9KVE - chains G and C of the 7 polymer chains in the assembly; structure by electron microscopy, 2.98 A resolution.

[Chain G]
Protein: The light chain of 4A5
Source organism: Macaca mulatta
Chain sequence (107 residues; row label = number of the first residue in the row):
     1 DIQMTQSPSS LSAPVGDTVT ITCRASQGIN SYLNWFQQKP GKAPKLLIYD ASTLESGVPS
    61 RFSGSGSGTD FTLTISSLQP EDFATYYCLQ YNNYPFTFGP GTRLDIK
Disulfide bonds: C23-C88

[Chain C]
Protein: Spike protein S1
Source organism: Severe acute respiratory syndrome coronavirus 2
Reference sequence: P0DTC2 (SPIKE_SARS2); residue numbers follow UniProt; this construct covers 334-527
Chain sequence (194 residues; each row starts with the number of its first residue):
   334 NLCPFGEVFN ATRFASVYAW NRKRISNCVA DYSVLYNSAS FSTFKCYGVS PTKLNDLCFT
   394 NVYADSFVIR GDEVRQIAPG QTGKIADYNY KLPDDFTGCV IAWNSNNLDS KVGGNYNYLY
   454 RLFRKSNLKP FERDISTEIY QAGSTPCNGV EGFNCYFPLQ SYGFQPTNGV GYQPYRVVVL
   514 SFELLHAPAT VCGP
Curated features (UniProtKB/Swiss-Prot):
  - region: R403 to D405 (Integrin-binding motif), N448 to F456 (Immunodominant HLA epitope recognized by the CD8+)
  - glycosylation: N343 (N-linked (GlcNAc...) (complex) asparagine)
  - natural variant: G339 (G339D: In strain: Omicron/BA.1, Omicron/BA.2 and 4 more; G339H: In strain: Omicron/BA.2.75, Omicron/XBB.1.5 and 1 more), R346 (R346K: In strain: Mu/B.1.621; R346T: In strain: Omicron/BQ.1.1, Omicron/XBB.1.5 and 1 more), L368 (L368I: In strain: Omicron/XBB.1.5, Omicron/EG.5.1), S371 (S371F: In strain: Omicron/BA.2, Omicron/BA.2.12.1 and 6 more; S371L: In strain: Omicron/BA.1), S373 (S373P: In strain: Omicron/BA.1, Omicron/BA.2 and 7 more), S375 (S375F: In strain: Omicron/BA.1, Omicron/BA.2 and 7 more), T376 (T376A: In strain: Omicron/BA.2, Omicron/BA.2.12.1 and 5 more), D405 (D405N: In strain: Omicron/BA.2, Omicron/BA.2.12.1 and 6 more), R408 (R408S: In strain: Omicron/BA.2, Omicron/BA.2.12.1 and 6 more), K417 (K417N: In strain: Beta/B.1.351, Omicron/BA.1 and 8 more; K417T: In strain: Gamma/P.1), N440 (N440K: In strain: Omicron/BA.1, Omicron/BA.2 and 7 more), K444 (K444T: In strain: Omicron/BQ.1.1), 16 further natural variant entries in UniProt
  - mutagenesis: N343 (N343Q: Reduced viral infectivity), L452 (L452R: Increased resistance to neutralizing antibodies. Decreases HLA binding to NF9 epitope. Increased binding affinity to human ACE2), Y453 (Y453F: Decreased HLA binding to NF9 epitope. Increased binding affinity to human ACE2), A475 (A475V: Increased resistance to neutralizing antibodies), V483 (V483A: Increased resistance to neutralizing antibodies), E484 (E484D: Increased replication in human TMEM106B overexpressing cells), F490 (F490L: Increased resistance to neutralizing antibodies and human covalescent sera neutralization), Q493 (Q493N: Reduced host ACE2-binding affinity in vitro; Q493Y: Reduced host ACE2-binding affinity in vitro), N501 (N501T: Reduced host ACE2-binding affinity in vitro; N501Y: Increased binding affinity to human ACE2), H519 (H519P: Increased resistance to human covalescent sera neutralization)
Disulfide bonds: C336-C361, C379-C432, C391-C525, C480-C488

[How chain G and chain C interact]
Pairs across the interface - 10 pairs, chain G then chain C:
  N30(G) - V445(C)
  Y32(G) - P499(C)
  Y32(G) - T500(C)
  Y91(G) - T500(C)
  N92(G) - N439(C)  hydrogen bond (backbone-side chain)
  N92(G) - P499(C)
  N93(G) - N439(C)
  N93(G) - N440(C)
  Y94(G) - V503(C)
  Y94(G) - Q506(C)
Also at the interface, not in a pair above, chain G (7 interface residues in all): Q27

[In short]
The chain G/chain C interface involves 7 residues from each chain, with 1 hydrogen bond. The hydrogen-bonded
pair is N92(G)-N439(C). From UniProt: 10 mutagenesis sites on chain C.
Here chain G is the light chain of 4A5 (Macaca mulatta) and chain C is Spike protein S1 (Severe acute
respiratory syndrome coronavirus 2). Entry 9KVE (Cryo-EM structure of SARS-CoV-2 prototype spike protein in
complex with triple-nAb 4H1, 4A5 and 4C1) was determined by electron microscopy.
